Entry 6Y42 (X-ray diffraction, 4.30 A resolution (low resolution: residue-level contacts below are approximate; hydrogen-bond / salt-bridge calls are withheld)); this record covers chains B and E of the 4 polymer chains in the assembly.

Chain B:
Molecule: Rrf2 family transcriptional regulator
From: Streptomyces venezuelae (strain ATCC 10712 / CBS 650.69 / DSM 40230 / JCM 4526 / NBRC 13096 / PD 04745)
UniProt: F2RGC9 (F2RGC9_STRVP); numbering as in UniProt (aligned over 1-160)
Chain sequence (166 residues; numbered 1 to 166; the number before each row is that of its first residue):
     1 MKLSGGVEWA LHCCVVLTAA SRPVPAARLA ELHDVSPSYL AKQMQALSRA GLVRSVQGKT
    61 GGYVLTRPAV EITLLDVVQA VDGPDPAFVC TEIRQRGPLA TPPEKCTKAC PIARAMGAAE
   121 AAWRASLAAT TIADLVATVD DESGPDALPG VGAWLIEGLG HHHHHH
Disordered / not traced: 1, 161-166
Sequence notes: expression tag (161-166)
Ion coordination: 2Fe-2S cluster Fe site 1: Glu8, His12 (shared with 2 residues of chain A); 2Fe-2S cluster Fe site 2: Cys90, Cys110 (shared with 2 residues of chain A)
Small-molecule neighbours: 2Fe-2S cluster (FES): Cys90, Thr91, Glu92, Ile93, Arg94, Cys110, Ile112, Ala113
Reported in the primary citation:
  - binding site for the 39-nt DNA strand (chain E): Ser36 to Ser48
  - mutagenesis - H33A: unchanged binding to oxidized form
  - mutagenesis - H33A: increased binding to reduced form

Chain E:
Molecule: 39-nt DNA strand
Sequence (39 nucleotides; each row starts with the number of its first residue):
     1 GAGATAATAC TCGGATAGTC TGTGTCCGAG TCAAATGGG
Disordered / not traced: 1, 38-39

Interface between chain B and chain E:
Residue-residue contacts (19):
  Lys2(B) with DT23(E)
  Ser4(B) with DT23(E)
  Gly5(B) with DT23(E)
  Ser36(B) with DT25(E)
  Ser38(B) with DT25(E); DC26(E)
  Tyr39(B) with DT23(E); DG24(E); DT25(E)
  Lys42(B) with DT25(E)
  Gln57(B) with DG30(E); DT31(E); DC32(E)
  Gly58(B) with DG30(E); DT31(E); DC32(E)
  Lys59(B) with DA33(E); DA34(E)
  Thr60(B) with DA33(E)
Also at the interface, not in a pair above, chain E (10 interface residues in all): DA29

Overview:
11 residues of chain B face 10 of chain E across their interface. Bound to chain B: 2Fe-2S cluster. Cys90(B)
and Cys110(B) coordinate 2Fe-2S cluster Fe site 2. From the paper: a binding site for the 39-nt DNA strand
(chain E) at Ser36(B); H33A of chain B increases binding to reduced form.
Chain B is Rrf2 family transcriptional regulator (Streptomyces venezuelae (strain ATCC 10712 / CBS 650.69 /
DSM 40230 / JCM 4526 / NBRC 13096 / PD 04745)) and chain E is a 39-nt DNA strand; the structure, Crystal
Structure of RsrR complexed to a 39 basepair DNA fragment of the rsrR promoter, was determined by X-ray
diffraction (same publication as 6Y45).
